Entry 3NAE (X-ray diffraction, 2.00 A resolution); this record covers chains A and P of the 3 polymer chains in the assembly.

== Chain A ==
Molecule: DNA polymerase
From: Enterobacteria phage RB69
Notes: EC 2.7.7.7
UniProt: Q38087 (DPOL_BPR69); residues 1-903 here = UniProt positions 1-903
Chain sequence (903 residues; row label = number of the first residue in the row):
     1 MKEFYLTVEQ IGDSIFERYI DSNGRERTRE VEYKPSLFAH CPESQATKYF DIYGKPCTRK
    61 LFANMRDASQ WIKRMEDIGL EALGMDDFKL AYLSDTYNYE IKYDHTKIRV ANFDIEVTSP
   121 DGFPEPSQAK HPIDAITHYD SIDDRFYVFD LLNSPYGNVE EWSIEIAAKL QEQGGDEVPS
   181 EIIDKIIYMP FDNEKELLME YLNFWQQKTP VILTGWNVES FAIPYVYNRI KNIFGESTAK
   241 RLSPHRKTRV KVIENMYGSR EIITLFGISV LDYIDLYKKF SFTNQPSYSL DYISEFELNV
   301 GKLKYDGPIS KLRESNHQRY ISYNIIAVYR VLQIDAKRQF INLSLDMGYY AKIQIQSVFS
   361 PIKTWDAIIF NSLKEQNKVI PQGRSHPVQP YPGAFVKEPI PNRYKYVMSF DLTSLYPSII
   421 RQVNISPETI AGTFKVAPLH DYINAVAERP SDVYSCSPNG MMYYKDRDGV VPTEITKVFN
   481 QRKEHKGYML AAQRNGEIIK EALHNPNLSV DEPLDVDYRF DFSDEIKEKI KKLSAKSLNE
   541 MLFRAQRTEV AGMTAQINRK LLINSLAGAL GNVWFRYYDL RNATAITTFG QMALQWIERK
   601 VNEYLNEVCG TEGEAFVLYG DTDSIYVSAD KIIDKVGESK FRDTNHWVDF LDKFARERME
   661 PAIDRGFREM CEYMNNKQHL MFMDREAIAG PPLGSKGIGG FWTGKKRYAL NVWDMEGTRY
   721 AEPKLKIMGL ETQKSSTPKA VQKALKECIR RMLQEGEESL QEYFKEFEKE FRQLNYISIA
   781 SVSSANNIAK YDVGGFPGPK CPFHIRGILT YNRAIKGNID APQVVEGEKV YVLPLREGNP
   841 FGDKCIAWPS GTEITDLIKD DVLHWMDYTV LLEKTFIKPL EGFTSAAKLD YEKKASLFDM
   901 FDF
Sequence notes: engineered mutation Ala222 (Asp in Q38087), Ala327 (Asp in Q38087), Ala567 (Tyr in Q38087)
Ion coordination: Ca2+ site 1: Asp411, Leu412, Asp623 (together with 2'-deoxyadenosine 5'-triphosphate); Ca2+ site 2: Asp411, Asp623 (together with 2'-deoxyadenosine 5'-triphosphate); Ca2+ site 3: Asn505, Asn507, Lys531
Small-molecule neighbours: 2'-deoxyadenosine 5'-triphosphate (DTP): Asp411, Leu412, Thr413, Ser414, Leu415, Tyr416, Pro417, Arg482, Lys486, Lys560, Leu561, Asn564, Thr622, Asp623
Curated features (UniProtKB/Swiss-Prot):
  - region: Thr248 to Thr264 (Beta hairpin), Lys705 to Tyr708 (Binding of DNA in B-conformation), Leu897 to Phe903 (Interaction with the polymerase clamp)
  - binding site (Mg(2+)): Asp114, Glu116, Asp411, Leu412, Asp623
  - binding site (substrate): Ser414 to Tyr416, Arg482, Lys560
  - site: Asp621 (Optimization of metal coordination by the polymerase active site), Lys706 (Optimization of metal coordination by the polymerase active site), Asp714 (Essential for viral replication)

== Chain P ==
Molecule: 13-nt DNA strand
Sequence (13 nucleotides; each row starts with the number of its first residue):
   103 GCGGACTGCT TAC
Modified positions: DOC (2',3'-dideoxycytidine-5'-monophosphate) at position 115

== Chain A / chain P interface ==
Pairs across the interface - 27 pairs, chain A then chain P:
  Asn284(A) with DT112(P), phosphate contact; DT113(P), hydrogen bond to the phosphate
  Asp621(A) with DOC_115(P), phosphate contact
  Thr622(A) with DOC_115(P), sugar contact
  Asp623(A) with DOC_115(P), sugar contact
  Lys706(A) with DA114(P), hydrogen bond to the base
  Tyr708(A) with DOC_115(P), hydrogen bond to the phosphate
  Met728(A) with DA114(P), phosphate contact; DOC_115(P), phosphate contact
  Gly729(A) with DT113(P), phosphate contact; DA114(P), hydrogen bond to the phosphate
  Gln733(A) with DT113(P), phosphate contact; DA114(P), phosphate contact
  Lys734(A) with DT113(P), phosphate contact
  Ser735(A) with DT112(P), phosphate contact; DT113(P), hydrogen bond to the phosphate
  Ser783(A) with DC111(P), sugar contact; DT112(P), phosphate contact
  Ser784(A) with DC111(P), phosphate contact; DT112(P), hydrogen bond to the phosphate
  Ala785(A) with DC111(P), phosphate contact
  Asn786(A) with DC111(P), hydrogen bond to the phosphate
  Tyr791(A) with DT109(P), hydrogen bond to the phosphate; DG110(P), hydrogen bond to the phosphate
  Pro802(A) with DG110(P), sugar contact
  His804(A) with DG110(P), phosphate contact; DC111(P), salt bridge to the phosphate
Other interface residues (no listed pair), chain A (26 interface residues in all): Tyr257, Tyr626, Ile727, Ser736, Val782, Asn787, Lys790, Lys829

== In short ==
Chain A and chain P form an interface of 26 and 7 residues respectively, with 9 hydrogen bonds and 1 salt
bridge. Polar contacts include Lys706(A)-DA114(P), Asn284(A)-DT113(P) and Tyr708(A)-DOC_115(P). Chain A binds
2'-deoxyadenosine 5'-triphosphate.
Here chain A is DNA polymerase (Enterobacteria phage RB69) and chain P is a 13-nt DNA strand. Entry 3NAE (RB69
DNA Polymerase (Y567A) Ternary Complex with dATP Opposite Guanidinohydantoin) was determined by X-ray
diffraction.
